Entry 8FZP (X-ray diffraction, 1.63 A resolution); this record covers chains A and B.

Chain A:
Name: 43G10 Fab heavy chain
Organism: Mus musculus
Notes: antibody fragment or engineered binder
Sequence (224 residues; numbered 1 to 224; the number before each row is that of its first residue):
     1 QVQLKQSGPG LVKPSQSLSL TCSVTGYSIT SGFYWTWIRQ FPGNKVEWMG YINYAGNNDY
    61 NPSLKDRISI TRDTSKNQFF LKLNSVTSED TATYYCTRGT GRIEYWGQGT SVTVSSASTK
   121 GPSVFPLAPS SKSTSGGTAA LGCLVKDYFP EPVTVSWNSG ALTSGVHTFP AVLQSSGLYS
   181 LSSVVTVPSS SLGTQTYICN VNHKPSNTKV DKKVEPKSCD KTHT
Disordered / not traced: 1, 221-224
Disulfide bonds: Cys22-Cys96, Cys143-Cys199

Chain B:
Name: 43G10 Fab light chain
Organism: Mus musculus
Notes: antibody fragment or engineered binder
Sequence (230 residues; each row starts with the number of its first residue; note: 1 number in that range is skipped by the numbering (no residue carries it; nothing is unmodelled there)):
     1 DIKMTQSPSS LAVSVGEKVS MSCKSSQSLL YSYNQKNYLA WYQQAPGQSP KLLIYWASTR
    61 ESGVP
    67 DRFTGSGSGT DFTLTISNVK TEDLAVYYCQ QYHSHPLTFG QGTKVEIKRT VAAPSVFIFP
   127 PSDSQLKSGT ASVVCLLNNF YPREAKVQWK VDNALQSGNS QESVTEQDSK DSTYSLSSTL
   187 TLSKADYEKH KVYACEVTHQ GLSSPVTKSF NRGECSRGGL EVLAQ
Disulfide bonds: Cys23-Cys95, Cys141-Cys201

How chain A and chain B interact:
Disulfides between the chains: Cys219(A)-Cys221(B)
Contacting residue pairs - 78 pairs, chain A then chain B:
  Gln40(A) with Gln44(B), hydrogen bond; Tyr94(B), hydrogen bond
  Asn44(A) with Tyr94(B), hydrogen bond (backbone-side chain)
  Val46(A) with Tyr94(B), hydrophobic; Phe105(B), hydrophobic
  Trp48(A) with His101(B); Pro102(B), hydrophobic; Leu103(B)
  Asp59(A) with His101(B)
  Asn61(A) with Pro102(B)
  Tyr95(A) with Gln44(B), hydrogen bond; Gln48(B); Ser49(B)
  Gly101(A) with Gln96(B), hydrogen bond (backbone-side chain); Tyr98(B); Leu103(B)
  Arg102(A) with Tyr42(B); Leu52(B); Tyr55(B); Gln96(B); Tyr98(B)
  Ile103(A) with Tyr42(B), hydrogen bond (backbone-side chain); Leu52(B); Gln96(B); Phe105(B), hydrophobic
  Glu104(A) with Leu52(B)
  Trp106(A) with Tyr42(B), hydrophobic; Ser49(B); Pro50(B)
  Gly107(A) with Ser49(B)
  Phe125(A) with Ser128(B); Ser130(B); Gln131(B)
  Pro126(A) with Ser128(B)
  Leu127(A) with Phe125(B); Val140(B), hydrophobic
  Ala128(A) with Phe125(B)
  Lys132(A) with Phe123(B); Ile124(B), hydrogen bond (backbone-backbone); Ser215(B), hydrogen bond (side chain-backbone); Glu220(B)
  Ser133(A) with Phe123(B); Phe125(B)
  Thr134(A) with Phe123(B)
  Ser135(A) with Phe123(B)
  Ala140(A) with Phe123(B), hydrophobic; Phe125(B)
  Leu144(A) with Ser138(B)
  Lys146(A) with Gln131(B); Ser138(B)
  His167(A) with Asn144(B); Asn145(B), hydrogen bond; Ser181(B), hydrogen bond
  Phe169(A) with Leu142(B), hydrophobic; Ser169(B); Thr171(B); Ser181(B); Leu182(B), hydrophobic; Ser183(B)
  Pro170(A) with Ser169(B), hydrogen bond (backbone-side chain); Val170(B)
  Val172(A) with Gln167(B); Glu168(B); Ser169(B)
  Leu173(A) with Gln167(B), hydrogen bond (backbone-side chain)
  Gln174(A) with Gln167(B)
  Val184(A) with Leu142(B), hydrophobic
  Thr186(A) with Asn144(B)
  Pro216(A) with Gly224(B), hydrogen bond (backbone-backbone)
  Lys217(A) with Ser222(B); Arg223(B)
  Ser218(A) with Glu220(B); Cys221(B); Ser222(B), hydrogen bond (backbone-backbone); Glu227(B), hydrogen bond
  Cys219(A) with Glu220(B); Cys221(B), disulfide
  Asp220(A) with Glu220(B), hydrogen bond (backbone-side chain)
Other interface residues (no listed pair), chain A (42 interface residues in all): Tyr51, Pro62, Thr138, Leu141, Ser182
Other interface residues (no listed pair), chain B (51 interface residues in all): Ala40, Trp56, Val92, Gln107, Val122, Asp129, Ser134, Thr136, Thr187, Lys214, Phe216

Summary:
Chain A and chain B form an interface of 42 and 51 residues respectively, with 1 disulfide bond and 16
hydrogen bonds. Polar contacts include Gln40(A)-Gln44(B), Gln40(A)-Tyr94(B) and Asn44(A)-Tyr94(B).
Here chain A is 43G10 Fab heavy chain and chain B is 43G10 Fab light chain, both from Mus musculus. Entry 8FZP
(Crystal structure of polyreactive 43G10 mouse Fab) was determined by X-ray diffraction together with 8FZO and
8G1B from the same study.
